Entry 8DEE (electron microscopy, 3.40 A resolution); this record covers chains O and R of the 12 polymer chains in the assembly.

[Chain O]
Name: Spike glycoprotein E2
From: Western equine encephalitis virus
UniProtKB: P13897 (POLS_WEEV); residues 4-421 here correspond to UniProt positions 320-737 (UniProt number = residue number + 316)
Amino-acid sequence (418 residues; each row starts with the number of its first residue):
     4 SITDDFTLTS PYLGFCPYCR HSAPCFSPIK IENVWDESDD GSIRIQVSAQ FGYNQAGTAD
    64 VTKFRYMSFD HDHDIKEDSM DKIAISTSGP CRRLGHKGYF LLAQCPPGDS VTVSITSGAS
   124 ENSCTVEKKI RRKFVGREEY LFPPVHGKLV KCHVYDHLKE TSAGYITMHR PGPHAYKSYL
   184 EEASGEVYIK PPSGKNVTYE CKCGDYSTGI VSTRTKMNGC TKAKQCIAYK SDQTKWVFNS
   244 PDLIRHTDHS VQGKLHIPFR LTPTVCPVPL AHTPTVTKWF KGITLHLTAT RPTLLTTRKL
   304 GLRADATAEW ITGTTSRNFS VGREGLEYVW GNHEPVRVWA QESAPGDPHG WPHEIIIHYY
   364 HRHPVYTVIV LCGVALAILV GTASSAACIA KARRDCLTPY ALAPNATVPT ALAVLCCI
Not modelled in the structure: 4-13
Disulfides: Cys-19/Cys-127, Cys-22/Cys-28, Cys-94/Cys-108, Cys-155/Cys-269, Cys-204/Cys-229, Cys-206/Cys-223
UniProt features mapped onto this chain:
  - region: Lys-394 to Asp-398 (Interaction with the capsid protein), Thr-401 to Ile-421 (Transient transmembrane before p62-6K protein processing)
  - lipidation (S-palmitoyl cysteine): Cys-399, Cys-419, Cys-420
  - glycosylation (N-linked (GlcNAc...) asparagine): Asn-199, Asn-321

[Chain R]
Name: Capsid protein
From: Western equine encephalitis virus
Notes: EC 3.4.21.90
UniProtKB: P13897 (POLS_WEEV); residues 1-259 here = UniProt positions 1-259
Amino-acid sequence (259 residues; row label = number of the first residue in the row):
     1 MFPYPQLNFP PVYPTNPMAY RDPNPPRCRW RPFRPPLAAQ IEDLRRSIAN LTFKQRSPNP
    61 PPGPPPKKKK SAPKPKPTQP KKKKQQAKKT KRKPKPGKRQ RMCMKLESDK TFPIMLNGQV
   121 NGYACVVGGR LMKPLHVEGK IDNEQLAAVK LKKASMYDLE YGDVPQNMKS DTLQYTSDKP
   181 PGFYNWHHGA VQYENGRFTV PRGVGGKGDS GRPILDNRGR VVAIVLGGAN EGTRTALSVV
   241 TWNQKGVTIK DTPEGSEPW
Not modelled in the structure: 1-106
UniProt features mapped onto this chain:
  - region: Met-1 to Pro-36 (Necessary for nucleocapsid assembly and virus assembly), Leu-37 to Lys-70 (Host transcription inhibition), Lys-83 to Thr-111 (Binding to the viral RNA), Pro-96 to Lys-110 (Ribosome-binding), Lys-152 to Tyr-157 (Interaction with spike glycoprotein E2), Gln-244 to Thr-248 (Interaction with spike glycoprotein E2)
  - motif: Leu-44 to Leu-51 (Supraphysiological nuclear export signal), Lys-67 to Lys-70 (Nuclear localization signal)
  - active site (Charge relay system): His-136, Asp-158, Ser-210
  - site: Tyr-184 (Involved in dimerization of the capsid protein), Asn-217 (Involved in dimerization of the capsid protein), Trp-259 (Cleavage)
  - modified residue: Ser-108 (Phosphoserine), Thr-111 (Phosphothreonine)

[Interface between chain O and chain R]
Pairs across the interface - 19 pairs, chain O then chain R:
  Thr-401(O) / Ala-154(R)
  Thr-401(O) / Tyr-157(R)
  Pro-402(O) / Tyr-157(R)
  Pro-402(O) / Gly-246(R)
  Pro-402(O) / Thr-248(R)  hydrogen bond (backbone-side chain)
  Tyr-403(O) / Lys-245(R)
  Tyr-403(O) / Gly-246(R)
  Tyr-403(O) / Val-247(R)  hydrophobic
  Ala-404(O) / Arg-130(R)
  Leu-405(O) / Arg-130(R)
  Leu-405(O) / Leu-159(R)  hydrophobic
  Leu-405(O) / Tyr-161(R)  hydrophobic
  Leu-405(O) / Trp-242(R)
  Leu-405(O) / Thr-248(R)
  Ala-406(O) / Tyr-175(R)
  Ala-406(O) / Gly-246(R)
  Pro-407(O) / Tyr-175(R)  hydrophobic
  Pro-407(O) / Trp-242(R)
  Pro-407(O) / Gly-246(R)
Interface residues without a listed pair, chain O (9 interface residues in all): Asn-408, Thr-410
Interface residues without a listed pair, chain R (12 interface residues in all): Met-156

[Summary]
9 residues of chain O and 12 residues of chain R are in contact, with 1 hydrogen bond. Its one hydrogen-bonded
contact is Pro-402(O)/Thr-248(R). Curated annotation (UniProt) lists 3 active-site residues on chain R.
Here chain O is Spike glycoprotein E2 and chain R is Capsid protein, both from Western equine encephalitis
virus. Entry 8DEE (Asymmetric Unit of Western Equine Encephalitis Virus) was determined by electron microscopy
together with 8DEF, 8DEQ, 8DUL, 8DUN, 8DWO, 8EEU and 8EEV from the same study.
